Entry 6XLA (electron microscopy, 3.10 A resolution); this record covers chains H and T of the 4 polymer chains in the assembly.

[Chain H]
Name: MerR family transcriptional regulator EcmrR
From: Escherichia coli
Sequence (268 residues; row label = number of the first residue in the row):
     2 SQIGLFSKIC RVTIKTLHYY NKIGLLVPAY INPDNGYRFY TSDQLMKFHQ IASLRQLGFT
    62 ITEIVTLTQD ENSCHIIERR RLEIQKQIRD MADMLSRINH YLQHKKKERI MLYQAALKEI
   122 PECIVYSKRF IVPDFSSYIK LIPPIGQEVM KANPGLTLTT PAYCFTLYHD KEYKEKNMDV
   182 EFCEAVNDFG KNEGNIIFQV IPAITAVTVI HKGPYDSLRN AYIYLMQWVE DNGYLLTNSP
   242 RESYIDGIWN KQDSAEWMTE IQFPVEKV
Residues lining bound ligands: tetraphenylantimonium ion (118): Tyr127, Ile143, Gly147, Cys165, Phe183, Glu185, Tyr245, Trp250

[Chain T]
Molecule: synthetic template strand DNA
Sequence (54 nucleotides; row label = number of the first residue in the row):
     1 CGCCGCGTCA GACTCGTAGG AATCTAAACC CTCCCCTTAG GGGAGGGTCA AGGC
Unresolved in the structure: 1-26, 50-54

[Interface between chain H and chain T]
Residue-residue contacts - 14 pairs, chain H then chain T:
  Thr14(H) with DG41(T), hydrogen bond to the phosphate
  Lys16(H) with DG41(T), phosphate contact; DG42(T), hydrogen bond to the base; DG43(T), hydrogen bond to the base
  Tyr20(H) with DA39(T), base contact; DG40(T), base contact
  Tyr21(H) with DG40(T), hydrogen bond to the phosphate
  Asn36(H) with DC49(T), phosphate contact
  Tyr38(H) with DG47(T), base contact; DT48(T), sugar contact
  Arg56(H) with DA39(T), hydrogen bond to the phosphate; DG40(T), salt bridge to the phosphate
  Thr61(H) with DA39(T), phosphate contact
  Ile62(H) with DA39(T), phosphate contact
Interface residues without a listed pair, chain H (10 interface residues in all): Thr17

[Summary]
10 residues of chain H and 8 residues of chain T are in contact; the contacts include 5 hydrogen bonds and 1
salt bridge. Among the polar pairs are Lys16(H)-DG42(T), Lys16(H)-DG43(T) and Thr14(H)-DG41(T). Ligands of
chain H: tetraphenylantimonium ion.
Here chain H is MerR family transcriptional regulator EcmrR (Escherichia coli) and chain T is synthetic
template strand DNA. Entry 6XLA (Cryo-EM structure of EcmrR-DNA complex in EcmrR-RPitc-3nt) was determined by
electron microscopy together with 6XL5, 6XL6, 6XL9, 6XLJ, 6XLK, 6XLL, 6XLM and 6XLN from the same study.
